Entry 7Q12 (electron microscopy, 3.70 A resolution); this record covers chains A and B of the 8 polymer chains in the assembly.

# Chain A (and B)
Molecule: Glycogen [starch] synthase, muscle
From: Homo sapiens
Notes: EC 2.4.1.11; chain B of this document is another copy of the same molecule, construct and numbering; everything in this record applies to it too
UniProtKB: P13807 (GYS1_HUMAN); numbering as in UniProt (aligned over 1-737)
Sequence (737 residues; each row starts with the number of its first residue):
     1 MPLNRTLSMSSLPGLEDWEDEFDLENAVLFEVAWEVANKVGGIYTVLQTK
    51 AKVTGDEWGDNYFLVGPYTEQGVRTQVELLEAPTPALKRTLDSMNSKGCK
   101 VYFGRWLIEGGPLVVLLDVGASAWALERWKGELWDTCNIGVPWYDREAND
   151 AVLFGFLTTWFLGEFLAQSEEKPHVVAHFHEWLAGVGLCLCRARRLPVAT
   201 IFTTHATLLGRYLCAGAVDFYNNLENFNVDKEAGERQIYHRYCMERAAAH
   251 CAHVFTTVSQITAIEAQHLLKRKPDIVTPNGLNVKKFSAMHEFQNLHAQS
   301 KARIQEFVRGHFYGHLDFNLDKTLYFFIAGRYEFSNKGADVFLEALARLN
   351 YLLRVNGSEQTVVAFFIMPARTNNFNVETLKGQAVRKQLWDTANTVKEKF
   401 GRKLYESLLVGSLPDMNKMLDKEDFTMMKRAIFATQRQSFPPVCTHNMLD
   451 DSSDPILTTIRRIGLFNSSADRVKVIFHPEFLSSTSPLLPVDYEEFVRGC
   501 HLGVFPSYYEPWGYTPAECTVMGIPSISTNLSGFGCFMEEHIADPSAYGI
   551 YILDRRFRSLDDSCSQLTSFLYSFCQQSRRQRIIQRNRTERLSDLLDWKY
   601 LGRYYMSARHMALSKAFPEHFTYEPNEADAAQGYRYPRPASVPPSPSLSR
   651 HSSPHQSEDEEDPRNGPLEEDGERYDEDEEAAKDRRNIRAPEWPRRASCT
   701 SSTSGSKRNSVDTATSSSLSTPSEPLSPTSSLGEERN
Not modelled in the structure: 1-28, 619-737
UniProt features mapped onto this chain:
  - binding site (UDP): Lys39, Arg331, Thr515
  - binding site (UDP-alpha-D-glucose): His205, Arg211, Arg331, Glu510, Trp512, Gly513
  - binding site (alpha-D-glucose 6-phosphate): His291, Glu292, Gln294, His297, Lys301, His501, Arg582, Arg586
  - modified residue: Ser8 (Phosphoserine), Ser11 (Phosphoserine), Ser412 (Phosphoserine), Ser641 (Phosphoserine), Ser645 (Phosphoserine), Ser649 (Phosphoserine), Ser652 (Phosphoserine), Ser653 (Phosphoserine), Ser657 (Phosphoserine), Ser698 (Phosphoserine), Thr700 (Phosphothreonine), Ser710 (Phosphoserine), Thr721 (Phosphothreonine), Ser727 (Phosphoserine), Ser731 (Phosphoserine)
  - natural variant: Gly464 (G464S: In NIDDM)
Ligand contacts:
  - 6-O-phosphono-alpha-D-glucopyranose (G6P), molecule 1: Ala289, His291, Glu292
  - 6-O-phosphono-alpha-D-glucopyranose (G6P), molecule 2: Gln294, His297, Ala298, Lys301, His501, Arg579, Arg582, Ile583, Arg586
What the authors report for this chain:
  - binding site for 6-O-phosphono-alpha-D-glucopyranose: His291, Glu292, Gln294, Lys301, His501, Arg579, Arg582, Arg586
  - conformationally variable residues (order/disorder transition): Met290 to Glu292
  - self-association interface (contacts with another copy of this molecule); pairs are residue here / residue on that copy: Met290-Ile584
  - mutagenesis - R582A/R586A: abolished binding to 6-O-phosphono-alpha-D-glucopyranose

# Interface between chain A and chain B
Residue-residue contacts (15):
  Asn374(A) with Glu378(B)
  Phe375(A) with Lys381(B)
  Glu378(A) with Asn374(B)
  Leu380(A) with Lys381(B)
  Lys381(A) with Phe375(B); Leu380(B)
  Ala384(A) with Pro487(B), hydrophobic
  Lys387(A) with Lys387(B)
  Gln388(A) with Ser484(B), hydrogen bond (side chain-backbone)
  Arg430(A) with Thr485(B)
  Ala434(A) with Thr485(B)
  Ser484(A) with Gln388(B), hydrogen bond (backbone-side chain)
  Thr485(A) with Arg430(B); Ala434(B)
  Pro487(A) with Ala384(B), hydrophobic
Other interface residues (no listed pair), chain A (16 interface residues in all): Val377, Ala431, Ser486
Other interface residues (no listed pair), chain B (16 interface residues in all): Val377, Ala431, Ser486

# Summary
Chain A and chain B each contribute 16 residues to their interface; the contacts include 2 hydrogen bonds. The
hydrogen-bonded pair is Gln388(A)-Ser484(B). Chain A binds 6-O-phosphono-alpha-D-glucopyranose. The paper
reports a binding site for 6-O-phosphono-alpha-D-glucopyranose at His291(A), Glu292(A) and Gln294(A) among
others; R582A/R586A of chain A abolish binding to 6-O-phosphono-alpha-D-glucopyranose.
Chain A and chain B are both Glycogen [starch] synthase, muscle (Homo sapiens); the structure, Human GYS1-GYG1
complex activated state bound to glucose-6-phosphate, was determined by electron microscopy (same publication
as 7Q0B, 7Q0S and 7Q13).
